Entry 6T5D (X-ray diffraction, 1.42 A resolution); this record covers chains A and B.

== Chain A ==
Molecule: Genome polyprotein
Organism: Southampton virus (serotype 3)
Notes: EC 3.6.1.15, 3.4.22.66, 2.7.7.48
Reference sequence: Q04544 (POLG_SOUV3); residues 1-172 here correspond to UniProt positions 1100-1271 (UniProt number = residue number + 1099)
Chain sequence (172 residues; numbered 1 to 172; the number before each row is that of its first residue):
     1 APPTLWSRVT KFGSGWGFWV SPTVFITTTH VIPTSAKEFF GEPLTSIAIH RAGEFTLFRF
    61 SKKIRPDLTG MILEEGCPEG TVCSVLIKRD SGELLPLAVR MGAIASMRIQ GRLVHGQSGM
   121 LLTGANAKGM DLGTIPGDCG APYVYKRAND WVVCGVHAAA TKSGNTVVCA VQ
Ligand contacts: 2-phenylmethoxyaniline (MJW): Leu-121, Leu-122, Gly-124
Curated features (UniProtKB/Swiss-Prot):
  - active site (For 3CLpro activity): His-30, Glu-54, Cys-139
From the paper describing this entry:
  - binding site for 2-phenylmethoxyaniline: Leu-122

== Chain B ==
Molecule: Genome polyprotein
Organism: Southampton virus (serotype 3)
Notes: EC 3.6.1.15, 3.4.22.66, 2.7.7.48
Reference sequence: Q04544 (POLG_SOUV3); residues 2-173 here correspond to UniProt positions 1101-1272 (UniProt number = residue number + 1099)
Chain sequence (172 residues; each row starts with the number of its first residue):
     2 PPTLWSRVTK FGSGWGFWVS PTVFITTTHV IPTSAKEFFG EPLTSIAIHR AGEFTLFRFS
    62 KKIRPDLTGM ILEEGCPEGT VCSVLIKRDS GELLPLAVRM GAIASMRIQG RLVHGQSGML
   122 LTGANAKGMD LGTIPGDCGA PYVYKRANDW VVCGVHAAAT KSGNTVVCAV QA
Ligand contacts: 2-phenylmethoxyaniline (MJW): Val-82, Ala-98, Arg-100, Leu-122
Curated features (UniProtKB/Swiss-Prot):
  - active site (For 3CLpro activity): His-30, Glu-54, Cys-139

== How chain A and chain B interact ==
Contacting residue pairs - 40 pairs, chain A then chain B:
  Ala-1(A) / Glu-93(B)  hydrogen bond (backbone-side chain)
  Ala-1(A) / Asp-131(B)  hydrogen bond (backbone-side chain)
  Trp-6(A) / Glu-93(B)  hydrogen bond
  Val-82(A) / Thr-123(B)
  Val-82(A) / Met-130(B)
  Val-82(A) / Leu-132(B)  hydrophobic
  Cys-83(A) / Met-130(B)
  Ser-84(A) / Met-130(B)
  Glu-93(A) / Gly-92(B)
  Glu-93(A) / Leu-94(B)
  Leu-94(A) / Gly-92(B)  hydrogen bond (backbone-backbone)
  Leu-94(A) / Glu-93(B)
  Leu-94(A) / Leu-94(B)  hydrogen bond (backbone-backbone)
  Leu-95(A) / Leu-94(B)
  Leu-95(A) / Pro-96(B)
  Pro-96(A) / Leu-94(B)
  Pro-96(A) / Asp-131(B)
  Ala-98(A) / Leu-132(B)  hydrophobic
  Arg-100(A) / Gly-124(B)
  Leu-122(A) / Ala-98(B)  hydrogen bond (backbone-backbone)
  Leu-122(A) / Leu-122(B)
  Leu-122(A) / Thr-123(B)
  Thr-123(A) / Ser-84(B)  hydrogen bond (backbone-side chain)
  Thr-123(A) / Pro-96(B)
  Thr-123(A) / Leu-97(B)
  Thr-123(A) / Ala-98(B)
  Gly-124(A) / Ser-84(B)
  Gly-124(A) / Ala-98(B)
  Ala-125(A) / Val-82(B)  hydrophobic
  Asp-131(A) / Thr-4(B)  hydrogen bond
  Asp-131(A) / Leu-5(B)  hydrogen bond (side chain-backbone)
  Asp-131(A) / Trp-6(B)  hydrogen bond (backbone-side chain)
  Leu-132(A) / Ser-84(B)
  Leu-132(A) / Leu-86(B)  hydrophobic
  Leu-132(A) / Pro-96(B)  hydrophobic
  Leu-132(A) / Trp-151(B)  hydrophobic
  Tyr-145(A) / Met-130(B)  hydrophobic
  Lys-146(A) / Met-130(B)
  Trp-151(A) / Gly-129(B)
  Trp-151(A) / Met-130(B)  hydrophobic
Also at the interface, not in a pair above, chain A (25 interface residues in all): Gly-92, Leu-97, Asn-126, Met-130, Val-144
Also at the interface, not in a pair above, chain B (24 interface residues in all): Lys-88, Ser-91, Leu-95, Lys-146

== Overview ==
25 residues of chain A face 24 of chain B across their interface, with 10 hydrogen bonds. Polar contacts
include Ala-1(A)/Glu-93(B), Ala-1(A)/Asp-131(B) and Trp-6(A)/Glu-93(B). 2-phenylmethoxyaniline is bound
between chain A and chain B. From the paper: a binding site for 2-phenylmethoxyaniline at Leu-122(A).
Here chain A is Genome polyprotein and chain B is Genome polyprotein, both from Southampton virus (serotype
3). Entry 6T5D (3C-like protease from Southampton virus complexed with FMOPL000014a) was determined by X-ray
diffraction, deposited together with 6T1Q, 6T2I, 6T2X, 6T3G, 6T49, 6T4E and 14 further entries.
